PDB entry 9D7Z | electron microscopy, 3.60 A resolution | chains B and E of the 12 polymer chains in the assembly

== Chain B (and E) ==
Protein: Major capsid protein
Source organism: Shigella virus Moo19
Notes: chain E of this document is another copy of the same molecule, construct and numbering; everything in this record applies to it too
UniProtKB: A0AAE8YCM0 (A0AAE8YCM0_9CAUD); residues 1-401 here = UniProt positions 1-401
Chain sequence (401 residues; row label = number of the first residue in the row):
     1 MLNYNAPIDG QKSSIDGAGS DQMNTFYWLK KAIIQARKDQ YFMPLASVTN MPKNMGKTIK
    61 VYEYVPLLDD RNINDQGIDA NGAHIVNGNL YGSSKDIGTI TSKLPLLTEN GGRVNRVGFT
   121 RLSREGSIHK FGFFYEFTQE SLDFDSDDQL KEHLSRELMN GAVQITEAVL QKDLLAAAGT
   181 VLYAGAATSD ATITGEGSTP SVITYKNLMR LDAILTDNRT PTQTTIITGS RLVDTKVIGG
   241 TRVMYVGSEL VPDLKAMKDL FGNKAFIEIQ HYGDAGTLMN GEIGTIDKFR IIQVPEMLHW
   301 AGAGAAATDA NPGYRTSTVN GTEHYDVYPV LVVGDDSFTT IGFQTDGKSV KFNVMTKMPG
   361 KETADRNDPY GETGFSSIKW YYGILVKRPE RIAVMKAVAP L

== How chain B and chain E interact ==
Pairs across the interface - 13 pairs, chain B then chain E:
  T138(B) with E109(E), hydrogen bond (side chain-backbone)
  E140(B) with E109(E)
  R366(B) with R113(E), hydrogen bond (backbone-side chain)
  N367(B) with G112(E); R113(E), hydrogen bond (backbone-backbone)
  D368(B) with G111(E); G112(E)
  P369(B) with G112(E)
  Y370(B) with L107(E), hydrophobic; G112(E); V114(E), hydrogen bond (side chain-backbone); N115(E)
  E372(B) with E109(E)
Interface residues without a listed pair, chain E (8 interface residues in all): T108

== Summary ==
The chain B/chain E interface involves 8 residues from each chain, with 4 hydrogen bonds. Polar contacts
include T138(B)-E109(E), R366(B)-R113(E) and Y370(B)-V114(E).
Both chains are Major capsid protein (Shigella virus Moo19). Entry 9D7Z (Shigella flexneri bacteriophage Moo19
Icosahedral Reconstruction) was determined by electron microscopy together with 9D80, 9D81, 9D82, 9D83 and
9D84 from the same study.
